PDB entry 8XLS | electron microscopy, 2.30 A resolution | chains L and W of the 17 polymer chains in the assembly

[Chain L]
Molecule: Photosystem I reaction center subunit XI
From: Thalassiosira pseudonana CCMP1335
Reference sequence: A0T0U5 (PSAL_THAPS); residue numbers follow UniProt; this construct covers 1-148
Sequence (148 residues; row label = number of the first residue in the row):
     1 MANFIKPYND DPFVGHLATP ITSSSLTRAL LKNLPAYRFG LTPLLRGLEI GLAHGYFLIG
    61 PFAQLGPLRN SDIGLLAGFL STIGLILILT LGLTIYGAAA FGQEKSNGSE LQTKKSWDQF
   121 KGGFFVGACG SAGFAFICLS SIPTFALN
Not modelled in the structure: 1, 148
Ion coordination: chlorophyll a Mg near Glu49 (its only coordinating residue here)
Ligand contacts:
  - beta-carotene (BCR), molecule 1: Ile50, His54, Leu89, Gly92, Leu93, Ile95, Tyr96, Phe120, Phe124
  - beta-carotene (BCR), molecule 2: Leu52, Ala53, Tyr56, Phe57, Val126, Gly130, Ser131, Phe134
  - beta-carotene (BCR), molecule 3: Phe62, Ser81, Gly84, Leu85, Ile88
  - chlorophyll a (CLA), molecule 1: Ile5, Leu17, Thr19, Pro20, Ile21
  - chlorophyll a (CLA), molecule 2: His16, Leu17, Thr19, Ile21, Thr22, Thr27, Leu30, Leu31
  - chlorophyll a (CLA), molecule 3: Pro20, Ile21, Ser24, Leu26, Thr27, Leu30, Leu31, Leu34, Pro35, Ala36, Glu49, Ile50, Ala53, His54, Phe57
  - chlorophyll a (CLA), molecule 4: Leu30, Asn33, Leu34, Arg38, Leu41, Glu49, Leu52, Ala53
  - chlorophyll a (CLA), molecule 5: His54, Phe57, Leu58, Leu85, Leu89, Tyr96, Ala99
  - chlorophyll a (CLA), molecule 6: Tyr56, Phe57, Gly60, Pro61, Gln64, Leu65, Cys138, Leu139, Ile142
  - chlorophyll a (CLA), molecule 7: Leu58, Pro61, Phe62, Leu65, Gly66, Pro67, Arg69, Leu85
  - chlorophyll a (CLA), molecule 8: Phe62, Pro67, Leu68, Ala77, Leu80, Ser81, Gly84, Leu87, Ile88, Leu91
  - chlorophyll a (CLA), molecule 9: Leu80, Ile83, Leu87
  - chlorophyll a (CLA), molecule 10: Leu87, Thr90, Leu91, Thr94
  - chlorophyll a (CLA), molecule 11: Ile88, Leu89, Leu91, Gly92, Ile95
  - chlorophyll a (CLA), molecule 12: Pro143, Phe145, Ala146, Leu147
  - Diadinoxanthin (DD6; (3S,3'R,5R,6S,7cis)-7',8'-didehydro-5,6-dihydro-5,6-epoxy-beta,beta-carotene-3,3'-diol), molecule 1: Tyr56, Phe134, Cys138, Ser141, Ile142, Pro143, Phe145
  - Diadinoxanthin (DD6), molecule 2: Leu76, Phe79, Leu80, Val126
  - Chlorophyll c1 (KC1): Leu76, Phe79, Phe136

[Chain W]
Molecule: Photosystem I reaction center subunit Psa29
From: Thalassiosira pseudonana CCMP1335
Reference sequence: B8BUW3 (B8BUW3_THAPS); residue numbers follow UniProt; this construct covers 1-188
Sequence (188 residues; each row starts with the number of its first residue):
     1 MKIVLIALSA ASVSAFAPNA FGVRRTCYFE WLDLTIPSCG ETTSLNVDLD YGMKNSYVPA
    61 TGGDGGQGQF GAQSPNDWRV AGTSPVGETS YAGAADGGEE PWFAEAISTV SLDLQKADET
   121 LKAFTKDAAA FKIEEFAAEK PYGFTSSDAA MEELVGKLGY SKFLEMSTKQ LMKTWGTLHP
   181 DPAAAKEE
Not modelled in the structure: 1-46, 138-147, 179-188

[Interface between chain L and chain W]
Pairs across the interface (29):
  Tyr8(L) - Glu100(W)
  Tyr8(L) - Phe103(W)
  Tyr8(L) - Ala106(W)  hydrophobic
  Tyr8(L) - Ile107(W)  hydrophobic
  Asn9(L) - Ile107(W)
  Asp11(L) - Ser108(W)
  Val14(L) - Ala106(W)
  His16(L) - Phe103(W)
  Thr22(L) - Phe103(W)
  Arg28(L) - Glu100(W)  salt bridge
  Arg28(L) - Trp102(W)
  Leu31(L) - Trp102(W)
  Lys32(L) - Glu99(W)
  Lys32(L) - Trp102(W)
  Ala36(L) - Pro85(W)
  Tyr37(L) - Thr83(W)  hydrogen bond
  Tyr37(L) - Ser84(W)
  Tyr37(L) - Pro85(W)
  Tyr37(L) - Val86(W)  hydrogen bond (backbone-backbone)
  Tyr37(L) - Pro101(W)  hydrophobic
  Tyr37(L) - Trp102(W)
  Phe39(L) - Val86(W)
  Arg46(L) - Pro85(W)
  Glu110(L) - Glu88(W)
  Glu110(L) - Thr89(W)
  Leu111(L) - Glu88(W)  hydrogen bond (backbone-side chain)
  Gln112(L) - Ala81(W)
  Gln112(L) - Gly82(W)
  Gln112(L) - Thr83(W)  hydrogen bond (side chain-backbone)
Other interface residues (no listed pair), chain W (17 interface residues in all): Ser90

[Summary]
Chain L and chain W form an interface of 16 and 17 residues respectively; the contacts include 4 hydrogen
bonds and 1 salt bridge. Polar pairs include Arg28(L)-Glu100(W), Tyr37(L)-Thr83(W) and Leu111(L)-Glu88(W).
Here chain L is Photosystem I reaction center subunit XI and chain W is Photosystem I reaction center subunit
Psa29, both from Thalassiosira pseudonana CCMP1335. Entry 8XLS (PSI-FCPI of the diatom Thalassiosira
pseudonana CCMP1335) was determined by electron microscopy.
